PDB entry 7YQ8 | electron microscopy, 3.90 A resolution | chains A and B of the 6 polymer chains in the assembly

Chain A (and B):
Name: DNA topoisomerase 2-beta
From: Homo sapiens
Notes: EC 5.6.2.2; chain B of this document is another copy of the same molecule, construct and numbering; everything in this record applies to it too
UniProt: Q02880 (TOP2B_HUMAN); residues 1-1626 here = UniProt positions 1-1626
Sequence (1626 residues; row label = number of the first residue in the row):
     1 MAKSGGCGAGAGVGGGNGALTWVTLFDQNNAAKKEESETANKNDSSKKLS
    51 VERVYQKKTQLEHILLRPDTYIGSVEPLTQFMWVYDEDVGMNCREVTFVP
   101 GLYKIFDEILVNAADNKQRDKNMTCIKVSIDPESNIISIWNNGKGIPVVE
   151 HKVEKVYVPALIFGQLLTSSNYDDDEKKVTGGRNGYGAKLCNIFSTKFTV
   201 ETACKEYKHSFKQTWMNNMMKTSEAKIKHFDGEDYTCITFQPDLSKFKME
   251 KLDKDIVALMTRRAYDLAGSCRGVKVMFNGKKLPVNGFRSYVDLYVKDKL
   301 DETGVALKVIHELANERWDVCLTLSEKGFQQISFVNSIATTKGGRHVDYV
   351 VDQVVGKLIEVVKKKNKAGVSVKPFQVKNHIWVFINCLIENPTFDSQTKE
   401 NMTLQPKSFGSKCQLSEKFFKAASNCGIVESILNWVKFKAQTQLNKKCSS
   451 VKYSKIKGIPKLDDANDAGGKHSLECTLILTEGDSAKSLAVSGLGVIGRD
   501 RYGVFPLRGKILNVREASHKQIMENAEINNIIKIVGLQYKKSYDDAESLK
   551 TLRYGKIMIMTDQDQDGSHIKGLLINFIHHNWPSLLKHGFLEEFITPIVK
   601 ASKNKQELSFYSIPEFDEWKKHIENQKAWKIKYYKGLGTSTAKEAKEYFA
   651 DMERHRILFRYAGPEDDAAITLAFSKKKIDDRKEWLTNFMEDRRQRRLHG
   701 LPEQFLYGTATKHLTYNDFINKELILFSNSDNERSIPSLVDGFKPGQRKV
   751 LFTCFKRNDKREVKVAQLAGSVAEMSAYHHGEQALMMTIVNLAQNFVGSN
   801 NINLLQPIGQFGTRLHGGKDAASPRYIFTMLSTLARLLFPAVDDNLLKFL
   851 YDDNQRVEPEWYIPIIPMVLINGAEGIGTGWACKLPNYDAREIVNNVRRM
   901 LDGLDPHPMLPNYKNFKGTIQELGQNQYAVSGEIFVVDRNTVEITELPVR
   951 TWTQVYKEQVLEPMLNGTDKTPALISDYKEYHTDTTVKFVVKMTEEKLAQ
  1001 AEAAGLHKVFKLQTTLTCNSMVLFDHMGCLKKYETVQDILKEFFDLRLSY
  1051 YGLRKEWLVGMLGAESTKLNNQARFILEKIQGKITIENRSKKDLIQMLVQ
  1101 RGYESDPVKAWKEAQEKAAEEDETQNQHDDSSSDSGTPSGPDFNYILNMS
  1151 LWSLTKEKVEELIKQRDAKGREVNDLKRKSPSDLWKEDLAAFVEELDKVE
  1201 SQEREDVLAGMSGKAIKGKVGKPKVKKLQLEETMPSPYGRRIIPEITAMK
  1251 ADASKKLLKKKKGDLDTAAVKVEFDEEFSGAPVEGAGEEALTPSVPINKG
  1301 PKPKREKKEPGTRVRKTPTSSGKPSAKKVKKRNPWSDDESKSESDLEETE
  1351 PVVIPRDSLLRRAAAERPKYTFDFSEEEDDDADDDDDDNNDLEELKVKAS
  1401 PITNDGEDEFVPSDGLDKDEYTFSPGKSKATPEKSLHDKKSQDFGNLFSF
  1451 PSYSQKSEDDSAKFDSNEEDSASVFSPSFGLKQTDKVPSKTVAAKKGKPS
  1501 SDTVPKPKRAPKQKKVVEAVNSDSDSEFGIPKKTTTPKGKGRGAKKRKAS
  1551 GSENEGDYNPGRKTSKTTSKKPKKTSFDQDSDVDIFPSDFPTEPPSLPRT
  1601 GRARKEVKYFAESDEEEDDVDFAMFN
Disordered / not traced: 1-456, 1119-1139, 1208-1626
Metal / ion sites: Mg2+: Asp562, Asp564
Small-molecule neighbours: Etoposide (EVP; (5S,5aR,8aR,9R)-9-(4-hydroxy-3,5-dimethoxyphenyl)-8-oxo-5,5a,6,8,8a,9-hexahydrofuro[3',4':6,7]naphtho[2,3-d][1,3]dioxol -5-yl 4,6-O-[(1R)-ethylidene]-beta-D-glucopyranoside): Glu482, Gly483, Asp484, Arg508, Gly509, Gln783, Met787, Pro824
Swiss-Prot annotation at these positions:
  - region: Lys363 to Lys365 (Interaction with DNA), Lys1011 to Ser1020 (Interaction with DNA), Lys1506 to Lys1512 (Interaction with PLSCR1)
  - motif: Glu1034 to Phe1044 (Nuclear export signal)
  - active site: Tyr826 (O-(5'-phospho-DNA)-tyrosine intermediate)
  - binding site (ATP): Asn112, Asn141, Ser169 to Asn171, Gly182 to Lys189, Gln397 to Lys399
  - binding site (Mg(2+)): Glu482, Asp562, Asp564
  - site: Lys510 (Interaction with DNA), Asn513 (Interaction with DNA), Arg682 (Interaction with DNA), Lys683 (Interaction with DNA), Lys744 (Interaction with DNA), Tyr778 (Interaction with DNA), Arg825 (Transition state stabilizer), Ile877 (Important for DNA bending), Trp952 (Interaction with DNA)
  - modified residue: Ala2 (N-acetylalanine), Lys3 (N6-acetyllysine), Ser1236 (Phosphoserine), Thr1292 (Phosphothreonine), Ser1336 (Phosphoserine), Ser1340 (Phosphoserine), Ser1342 (Phosphoserine), Ser1344 (Phosphoserine), Ser1358 (Phosphoserine), Tyr1370 (Phosphotyrosine), Ser1375 (Phosphoserine), Ser1400 (Phosphoserine), Thr1403 (Phosphothreonine), Ser1413 (Phosphoserine), Tyr1421 (Phosphotyrosine), Ser1424 (Phosphoserine), Ser1441 (Phosphoserine), Ser1452 (Phosphoserine), Ser1454 (Phosphoserine), Ser1461 (Phosphoserine) and 15 more in UniProt
  - cross-link (Glycyl lysine isopeptide (Lys-Gly)): Lys33 (interchain with G-Cter in SUMO2), Lys34 (interchain with G-Cter in SUMO2), Lys177 (interchain with G-Cter in SUMO2), Lys178 (interchain with G-Cter in SUMO2), Lys228 (interchain with G-Cter in SUMO2), Lys299 (interchain with G-Cter in SUMO2), Lys367 (interchain with G-Cter in SUMO2), Lys373 (interchain with G-Cter in SUMO2), Lys437 (interchain with G-Cter in SUMO2), Lys439 (interchain with G-Cter in SUMO2), Lys446 (interchain with G-Cter in SUMO2), Lys600 (interchain with G-Cter in SUMO2), Lys605 (interchain with G-Cter in SUMO2), Lys635 (interchain with G-Cter in SUMO2), Lys643 (interchain with G-Cter in SUMO2), Lys646 (interchain with G-Cter in SUMO2), Lys676 (interchain with G-Cter in SUMO2), Lys712 (interchain with G-Cter in SUMO2), Lys1092 (interchain with G-Cter in SUMO2), Lys1214 (interchain with G-Cter in SUMO2) and 12 more in UniProt
  - natural variant: His63 (H63Y: Found in patients with global developmental delay and autism spectrum disorder), Ser488 (S488L: In BILU), Ala490 (A490P: In BILU), Glu593 (deletion: In BILU), Gly638 (G638S: In BILU)
  - mutagenesis: Glu482 (E482Q: Strongly reduced enzyme activity), Ser485 (S485A: Slightly reduced enzyme activity), Arg508 (R508E: Slightly reduced enzyme activity), Lys510 (K510E: Strongly reduced enzyme activity), Arg515 (R515Q: Slightly reduced enzyme activity)
What the authors report for this chain:
  - binding site for the 50-nt DNA strand: Lys970, Lys1011
  - post-translational modification sites: Thr1267, Ser1321, Ser1449, Ser1471

How chain A and chain B interact:
Pairs across the interface (44):
  Gln767(A) - Gln767(B)  hydrogen bond
  Gln767(A) - Ser771(B)
  Arg825(A) - Glu782(B)  salt bridge
  Lys1079(A) - Glu1087(B)
  Ile1080(A) - Asn1088(B)
  Ile1086(A) - Leu1151(B)
  Ile1086(A) - Leu1154(B)
  Glu1087(A) - Lys1079(B)
  Glu1087(A) - Leu1154(B)
  Asn1088(A) - Ile1080(B)
  Asn1088(A) - Leu1154(B)  hydrogen bond (backbone-backbone)
  Asn1088(A) - Lys1156(B)
  Arg1089(A) - Leu1154(B)
  Arg1089(A) - Thr1155(B)
  Arg1089(A) - Lys1156(B)  hydrogen bond (backbone-backbone)
  Ser1090(A) - Lys1156(B)
  Lys1091(A) - Trp1152(B)
  Asn1144(A) - Trp1152(B)
  Ile1146(A) - Leu1151(B)
  Leu1147(A) - Ser1150(B)
  Leu1147(A) - Leu1151(B)  hydrogen bond (backbone-backbone)
  Leu1147(A) - Trp1152(B)
  Asn1148(A) - Ser1150(B)
  Asn1148(A) - Trp1152(B)  hydrogen bond
  Met1149(A) - Met1149(B)
  Met1149(A) - Ser1150(B)
  Met1149(A) - Leu1151(B)
  Ser1150(A) - Met1149(B)
  Leu1151(A) - Ile1086(B)
  Leu1151(A) - Leu1147(B)  hydrogen bond (backbone-backbone)
  Leu1151(A) - Met1149(B)
  Leu1151(A) - Leu1151(B)  hydrophobic
  Trp1152(A) - Lys1091(B)
  Trp1152(A) - Asn1144(B)  hydrogen bond
  Trp1152(A) - Leu1147(B)
  Trp1152(A) - Asn1148(B)
  Leu1154(A) - Ile1086(B)
  Leu1154(A) - Glu1087(B)
  Leu1154(A) - Asn1088(B)  hydrogen bond (backbone-backbone)
  Leu1154(A) - Arg1089(B)
  Thr1155(A) - Arg1089(B)
  Lys1156(A) - Asn1088(B)
  Lys1156(A) - Arg1089(B)  hydrogen bond (backbone-backbone)
  Lys1156(A) - Ser1090(B)
Interface residues without a listed pair, chain A (27 interface residues in all): Gly770, Ser771, Glu782, Phe1075, Leu1094, Glu1157
Interface residues without a listed pair, chain B (27 interface residues in all): Gly770, Arg825, Phe1075, Leu1094, Ile1146, Glu1157

In short:
Chain A and chain B each contribute 27 residues to their interface, with 9 hydrogen bonds and 1 salt bridge.
Polar contacts include Arg825(A)-Glu782(B), Gln767(A)-Gln767(B) and Asn1148(A)-Trp1152(B). Ligands of chain A:
Etoposide. From the paper: a binding site for the 50-nt DNA strand at Lys970(A) and Lys1011(A); modification
sites Thr1267(A), Ser1321(A) and Ser1449(A) among others.
Chain A and chain B are both DNA topoisomerase 2-beta (Homo sapiens); the structure, Cryo-EM structure of
human topoisomerase II beta in complex with DNA and etoposide, was determined by electron microscopy.
